PDB entry 3NGD | X-ray diffraction, 2.80 A resolution | chains C and A of the 3 polymer chains in the assembly

== Chain C ==
Molecule: 18-nt DNA strand
Sequence (18 nucleotides; each row starts with the number of its first residue; numbers below 1 keep their minus sign (DT-4 is residue -4)):
    -4 TCTXGGGTCC TAGGACCC
Unresolved in the structure: -4 to 6
Modified residues: 6OG (6-O-methyl guanosine-5'-monophosphate) at position -1; DOC (2',3'-dideoxycytidine-5'-monophosphate) at position 13

== Chain A ==
Name: DNA polymerase iota
From: Homo sapiens
Notes: EC 2.7.7.7; fragment: Catalytic Fragment, 1-420
UniProtKB: Q9UNA4 (POLI_HUMAN); numbering as in UniProt (aligned over 1-420)
Chain sequence (420 residues; numbered 1 to 420; the number before each row is that of its first residue):
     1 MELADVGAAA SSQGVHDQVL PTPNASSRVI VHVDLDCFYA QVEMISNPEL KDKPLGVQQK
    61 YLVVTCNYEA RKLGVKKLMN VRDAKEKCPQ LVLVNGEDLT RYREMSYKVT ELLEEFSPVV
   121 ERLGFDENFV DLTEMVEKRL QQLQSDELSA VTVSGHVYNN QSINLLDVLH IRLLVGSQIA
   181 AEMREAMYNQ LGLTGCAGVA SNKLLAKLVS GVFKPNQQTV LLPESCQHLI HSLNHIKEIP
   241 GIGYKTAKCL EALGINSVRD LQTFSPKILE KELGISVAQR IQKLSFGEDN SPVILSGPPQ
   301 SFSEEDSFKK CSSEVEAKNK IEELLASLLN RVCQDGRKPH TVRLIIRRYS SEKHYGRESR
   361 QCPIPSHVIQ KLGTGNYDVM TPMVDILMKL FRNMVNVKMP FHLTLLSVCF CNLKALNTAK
Unresolved in the structure: 1-25, 352-355, 372-377, 395-403, 415-420
Swiss-Prot annotation at these positions:
  - natural variant: Gly96 (R96G: Large decrease in catalytic activity efficiency which is partially rescued by the presence of Mn(2+) instead Mg(2+); this construct carries the variant)
  - mutagenesis: Met1 to Ala25 (Small decrease in catalytic activity efficiency which is partially rescued by the presence of Mn(2+) instead Mg(2+))
Ligand contacts: 2'-deoxycytidine-5'-triphosphate (DCP): Asp34, Leu35, Asp36, Cys37, Phe38, Tyr39, Gln59, Val64, Thr65, Tyr68, Arg71, Lys77, Leu78, Asp126, Glu127, Lys214

== Interface between chain C and chain A ==
Residue-residue contacts - 22 pairs, chain C then chain A:
  DA7(C) - Ser359(A)  phosphate contact
  DA7(C) - Arg360(A)  salt bridge to the phosphate
  DA7(C) - Gln361(A)  hydrogen bond to the phosphate
  DG8(C) - Glu358(A)  phosphate contact
  DG8(C) - Ser359(A)  hydrogen bond to the phosphate
  DG8(C) - Arg360(A)  salt bridge to the phosphate
  DA10(C) - Lys245(A)  salt bridge to the phosphate
  DC11(C) - Gly241(A)  phosphate contact
  DC11(C) - Gly243(A)  hydrogen bond to the phosphate
  DC11(C) - Tyr244(A)  phosphate contact
  DC11(C) - Lys245(A)  hydrogen bond to the phosphate
  DC11(C) - Thr246(A)  hydrogen bond to the phosphate
  DC12(C) - Leu123(A)  sugar contact
  DC12(C) - Lys207(A)  hydrogen bond to the phosphate
  DC12(C) - Ile239(A)  phosphate contact
  DC12(C) - Pro240(A)  phosphate contact
  DC12(C) - Gly241(A)  hydrogen bond to the phosphate
  DC12(C) - Ile242(A)  phosphate contact
  DC12(C) - Gly243(A)  phosphate contact
  DOC_13(C) - Asp126(A)  sugar contact
  DOC_13(C) - Glu127(A)  sugar contact
  DOC_13(C) - Lys207(A)  salt bridge to the phosphate
Also at the interface, not in a pair above, chain A (18 interface residues in all): Gly124, Arg357

== Overview ==
6 residues of chain C face 18 of chain A across their interface; the contacts include 7 hydrogen bonds and 4
salt bridges. Among the polar pairs are DA7(C)-Gln361(A), DG8(C)-Ser359(A) and DC11(C)-Gly243(A). Ligands of
chain A: 2'-deoxycytidine-5'-triphosphate. From UniProt: 6 mutagenesis sites on chain A.
Chain C is an 18-nt DNA strand and chain A is DNA polymerase iota (Homo sapiens); the structure, Structural
Basis for Proficient Incorporation of dTTP Opposite O6-methylguanine by Human DNA Polymerase Iota, was
determined by X-ray diffraction together with 3OSN from the same study.
